PDB entry 8FUL | X-ray diffraction, 2.29 A resolution | chains B and E of the 4 polymer chains in the assembly

# Chain B
Molecule: Amidohydrolase
From: Rhodococcus wratislaviensis NBRC 100605
UniProtKB: A0A402C2Q3 (A0A402C2Q3_RHOWR); residue numbers follow UniProt; this construct covers 1-378
Chain sequence (378 residues; numbered 1 to 378; the number before each row is that of its first residue):
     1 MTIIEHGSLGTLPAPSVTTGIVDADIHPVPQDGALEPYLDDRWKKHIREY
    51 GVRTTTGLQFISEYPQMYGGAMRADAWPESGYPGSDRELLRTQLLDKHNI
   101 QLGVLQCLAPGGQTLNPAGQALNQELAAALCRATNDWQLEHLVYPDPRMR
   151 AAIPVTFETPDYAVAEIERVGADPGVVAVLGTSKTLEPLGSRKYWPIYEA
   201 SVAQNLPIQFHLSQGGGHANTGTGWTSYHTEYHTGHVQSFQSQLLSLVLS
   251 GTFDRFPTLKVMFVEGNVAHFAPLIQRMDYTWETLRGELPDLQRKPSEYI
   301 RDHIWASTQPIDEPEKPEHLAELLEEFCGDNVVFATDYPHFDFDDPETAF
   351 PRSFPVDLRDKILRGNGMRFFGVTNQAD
Unresolved in the structure: 1-10, 374-378
Ion coordination: Fe ion site 1: Asp25, His27, His211, Glu265, Asp337; Fe ion site 2: Glu265, Asp337, His340 (together with glycerol); Mg2+: Pro290 (shared with 1 residue of chain D)
From the paper describing this entry:
  - mutagenesis - D342A: decreased catalytic activity

# Chain E
Molecule: Amidohydrolase
From: Rhodococcus wratislaviensis NBRC 100605
UniProtKB: A0A402C2V4 (A0A402C2V4_RHOWR); residues 13-385 here correspond to UniProt positions 1-373 (UniProt number = residue number - 12)
Chain sequence (392 residues; numbered -6 to 385; the number before each row is that of its first residue; numbers below 1 keep their minus sign (Met-6 is residue -6)):
    -6 MGHHHHHHSGENLYFQSGGMVAPTSNPGVPDELDGVPAVVDCDVHAVLPS
    44 PHSLIPYLDEYWADQLVAQLAPTYEPNYHPRGSAIAQHSDASVDENGRAA
    94 TTAENLVKDVFADGFTDFAVVNCLYGVQQIHQPRREMAHARALNHWIANE
   144 WLDKDDRLRASIVVPQGSPRAAAEEIDFWSGDKRFVQVLLLGQSELLYGR
   194 EINWPIWEAAEAAGLPVTLHIGGVFRQAPTSVGWPASHLEWYVGQQSNIE
   244 AQLNSIISEGILQKFPKTKILLSELGFNWLPPFMWKFDKLWKSYRPDIPW
   294 VQESPLELIREHVRVTTSPSDGAEEAGRLDSIVDRLGSDRMLVYSSDYPH
   344 KHHSGPRDIENGTHSPELLDRIYRRNAFDLYNLVVPSPGKVG
Unresolved in the structure: -6 to 28, 379-385
Differences from the reference sequence: expression tag (-6 to 12)
Ion coordination: Fe ion: Asp36, His38, His213, Glu267, Asp340

# Interface between chain B and chain E
Contacting residue pairs (57; chain B residue first):
  Glu49(B) - Pro73(E)
  Glu49(B) - Gly75(E)  hydrogen bond (backbone-backbone)
  Glu49(B) - Ser76(E)
  Tyr50(B) - Pro73(E)  hydrophobic
  Tyr50(B) - Ser76(E)
  Arg53(B) - Asn70(E)
  Arg53(B) - Pro228(E)  hydrogen bond (side chain-backbone)
  Arg53(B) - Ser230(E)  hydrogen bond (side chain-backbone)
  Arg53(B) - His231(E)
  Arg53(B) - Trp234(E)
  Thr55(B) - Trp227(E)
  Thr56(B) - Asn70(E)  hydrogen bond (backbone-side chain)
  Thr56(B) - Phe218(E)
  Gly57(B) - Pro69(E)
  Gly57(B) - Asn70(E)  hydrogen bond (backbone-backbone)
  Gly57(B) - Tyr71(E)
  Gly57(B) - Gln122(E)  hydrogen bond (backbone-side chain)
  Gly57(B) - Phe218(E)
  Leu58(B) - Tyr67(E)
  Leu58(B) - Glu68(E)
  Leu58(B) - Asn70(E)
  Leu58(B) - Gln122(E)
  Gln59(B) - Glu68(E)  hydrogen bond (backbone-backbone)
  Gln59(B) - Pro69(E)
  Gln59(B) - Asn70(E)
  Gln59(B) - Pro73(E)
  Phe60(B) - Glu68(E)
  Phe60(B) - Arg74(E)
  Ile61(B) - Thr66(E)
  Ile61(B) - Tyr67(E)  hydrophobic
  Glu63(B) - His124(E)
  Tyr64(B) - His124(E)
  Pro65(B) - Gln62(E)
  Pro65(B) - Pro65(E)  hydrophobic
  Pro65(B) - Tyr67(E)
  Gln66(B) - Gln62(E)  hydrogen bond (backbone-side chain)
  Met67(B) - Ala61(E)
  Met67(B) - Gln62(E)
  Tyr68(B) - Ala61(E)
  Gly69(B) - Ala61(E)  hydrogen bond (backbone-backbone)
  Gly69(B) - Leu63(E)
  Gly70(B) - Leu63(E)
  Trp77(B) - Leu63(E)  hydrophobic
  Leu122(B) - Trp227(E)  hydrophobic
  Leu122(B) - Pro228(E)
  Leu122(B) - Ala229(E)
  Asn123(B) - Ala229(E)
  Gly217(B) - Trp227(E)  hydrogen bond (backbone-side chain)
  Trp225(B) - His124(E)
  Trp225(B) - Arg219(E)  hydrogen bond (side chain-backbone)
  Thr226(B) - His124(E)
  Ser227(B) - His124(E)
  Ser227(B) - Gln125(E)  hydrogen bond (backbone-backbone)
  Ser227(B) - Pro126(E)
  Tyr228(B) - Gln125(E)
  Tyr228(B) - Pro126(E)
  Tyr228(B) - Arg127(E)
Interface residues without a listed pair, chain B (27 interface residues in all): Arg48
Interface residues without a listed pair, chain E (29 interface residues in all): Arg128, Gln220

# Summary
The interface between chain B and chain E involves 27 residues on one side and 29 on the other; the contacts
include 12 hydrogen bonds. Polar contacts include Arg53(B)-Pro228(E), Arg53(B)-Ser230(E) and
Thr56(B)-Asn70(E). Asp25(B), His27(B), His211(B), Glu265(B) and Asp337(B) coordinate Fe ion site 1. From the
paper: D342A of chain B reduces catalytic activity.
Here chain B is Amidohydrolase and chain E is Amidohydrolase, both from Rhodococcus wratislaviensis NBRC
100605. Entry 8FUL (Heterologous AibH1H2 purified from Lysogeny broth) was determined by X-ray diffraction
together with 8FUM, 8FUN and 8FUO from the same study.
